Entry 2XQB (X-ray diffraction, 2.60 A resolution); this record covers chains A and L of the 3 polymer chains in the assembly.

# Chain A
Molecule: Interleukin 15
Source organism: Homo sapiens
UniProt: P40933 (IL15_HUMAN); residues 1-114 here correspond to UniProt positions 49-162 (UniProt number = residue number + 48)
Chain sequence (114 residues; row label = number of the first residue in the row):
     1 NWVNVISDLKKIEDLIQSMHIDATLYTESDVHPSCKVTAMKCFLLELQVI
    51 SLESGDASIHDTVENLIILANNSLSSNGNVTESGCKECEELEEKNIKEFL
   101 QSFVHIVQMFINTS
Not modelled in the structure: 18-20, 76-80, 114
Disulfides: Cys35-Cys85, Cys42-Cys88
UniProt features mapped onto this chain:
  - glycosylation: Asn79 (N-linked (GlcNAc...) asparagine)

# Chain L
Molecule: Anti-il-15 antibody
Source organism: Homo sapiens
Notes: antibody fragment or engineered binder
Chain sequence (211 residues; each row starts with the number of its first residue; note: 1 number in that range is skipped by the numbering (no residue carries it; nothing is unmodelled there); a row labelled like 30A-30B holds insertion residues (30A, then the next letters in order)):
     5 TQPPS
    11 ASGTPGQRVTISCSGSTSNL
30A-30B KR
    31 NYVYWYQQLPGTAPKLLIYRDRRRPSGVPDRFSGSKSGTSASLAISGLRS
    81 EDEADYYCAWYDREL
95A-95B SE
    96 WVFGGGTKLTVLQPKAAPSVTLFPPSSEELQANKATLVCLISDFYPGAVT
   146 VAWKADSSPVKAGVETTTPSKQSNNKYAASSYLSLTPEQWKSHRSYSCQV
   196 THEGSTVEKTVAPTECS
Not modelled in the structure: 28-30, 30A-30B, 167, 210-212
Disulfides: Cys23-Cys88, Cys134-Cys193

# Interface between chain A and chain L
Residue-residue contacts - 15 pairs, chain A then chain L:
  Asp22(A) with Arg53(L)
  Ala23(A) with Arg53(L)
  Tyr26(A) with Tyr32(L)
  Leu45(A) with Arg50(L)
  Glu46(A) with Arg50(L), salt bridge
  Val49(A) with Tyr49(L); Arg50(L)
  Leu52(A) with Tyr49(L), hydrophobic; Pro55(L), hydrophobic; Ser56(L), hydrogen bond (backbone-backbone)
  Glu53(A) with Tyr49(L), hydrogen bond; Arg53(L), salt bridge; Ser56(L)
  Gly55(A) with Ser56(L)
  Glu93(A) with Tyr32(L)
Also at the interface, not in a pair above, chain A (12 interface residues in all): Thr24, Ser54

# In short
12 residues of chain A face 6 of chain L across their interface, with 2 hydrogen bonds and 2 salt bridges.
Polar pairs include Glu46(A)-Arg50(L), Glu53(A)-Arg53(L) and Glu53(A)-Tyr49(L).
Chain A is Interleukin 15 and chain L is Anti-il-15 antibody, both from Homo sapiens; the structure, Crystal
Structure of anti-IL-15 Antibody in Complex with human IL-15, was determined by X-ray diffraction.
